PDB entry 4N59 | X-ray diffraction, 2.30 A resolution | chain A

== Chain A ==
Protein: Pectocin M2
Organism: Pectobacterium carotovorum subsp. brasiliensis
Amino-acid sequence (279 residues; each row starts with the number of its first residue):
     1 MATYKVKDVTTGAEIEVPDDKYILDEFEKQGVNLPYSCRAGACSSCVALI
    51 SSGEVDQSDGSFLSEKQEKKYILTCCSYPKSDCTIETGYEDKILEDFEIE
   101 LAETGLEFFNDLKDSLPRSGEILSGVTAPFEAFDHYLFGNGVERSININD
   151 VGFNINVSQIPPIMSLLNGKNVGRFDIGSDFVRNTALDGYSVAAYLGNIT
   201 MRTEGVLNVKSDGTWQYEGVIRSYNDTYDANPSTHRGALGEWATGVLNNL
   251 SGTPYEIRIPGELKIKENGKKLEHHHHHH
Unresolved in the structure: 1, 243-250, 272-279
Ion coordination: 2Fe-2S cluster Fe: Cys38, Cys43, Cys46, Cys75
Ligand contacts: 2Fe-2S cluster (FES): Tyr36, Ser37, Cys38, Arg39, Ala40, Gly41, Ala42, Cys43, Ser45, Cys46, Leu73, Cys75

== Overview ==
Chain A binds 2Fe-2S cluster. Cys38, Cys43, Cys46 and Cys75 form the 2Fe-2S cluster Fe site.
Chain A is Pectocin M2 (Pectobacterium carotovorum subsp. brasiliensis); the structure, The Crystal Structure
of Pectocin M2 at 2.3 Angstroms, was determined by X-ray diffraction, deposited together with 4N58.
